Entry 8W9E (electron microscopy, 3.60 A resolution); this record covers chains f and i of the 17 polymer chains in the assembly.

# Chain f
Protein: Histone H4
Source organism: Homo sapiens
UniProtKB: P62805 (H4_HUMAN); residues 0-102 here correspond to UniProt positions 1-103 (UniProt number = residue number + 1)
Amino-acid sequence (103 residues; each row starts with the number of its first residue; numbering starts at 0):
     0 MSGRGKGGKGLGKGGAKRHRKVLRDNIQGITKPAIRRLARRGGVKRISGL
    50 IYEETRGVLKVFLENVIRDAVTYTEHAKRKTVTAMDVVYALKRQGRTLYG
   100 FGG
Unresolved in the structure: 0-20, 102
UniProt features mapped onto this chain:
  - DNA-binding region: Lys16 to Lys20
  - modified residue: Ser1 (N-acetylserine), Arg3 (Asymmetric dimethylarginine), Lys5 (N6-(2-hydroxyisobutyryl)lysine), Lys8 (N6-(2-hydroxyisobutyryl)lysine), Lys12 (N6-(2-hydroxyisobutyryl)lysine), Lys16 (N6-(2-hydroxyisobutyryl)lysine), Lys20 (N6,N6,N6-trimethyllysine), Lys31 (N6-(2-hydroxyisobutyryl)lysine), Lys44 (N6-(2-hydroxyisobutyryl)lysine), Ser47 (Phosphoserine), Tyr51 (Phosphotyrosine), Lys59 (N6-(2-hydroxyisobutyryl)lysine), Lys77 (N6-(2-hydroxyisobutyryl)lysine), Lys79 (N6-(2-hydroxyisobutyryl)lysine), Thr80 (Phosphothreonine), Tyr88 (Phosphotyrosine), Lys91 (N6-(2-hydroxyisobutyryl)lysine)
  - cross-link (Glycyl lysine isopeptide (Lys-Gly)): Lys12 (interchain with G-Cter in SUMO2), Lys20 (interchain with G-Cter in SUMO2), Lys31 (interchain with G-Cter in SUMO2), Lys59 (interchain with G-Cter in SUMO2), Lys79 (interchain with G-Cter in SUMO2), Lys91 (interchain with G-Cter in SUMO2)

# Chain i
Molecule: 5-DNA
Source organism: Homo sapiens
Sequence (147 nucleotides; each row starts with the number of its first residue; numbers below 1 keep their minus sign (DA-73 is residue -73)):
   -73 ATCAATATCCACCTGCAGATACTACCAAAAGTGTATTTGGAAACTGCTCC
   -23 ATCAAAAGGCATGTTCAGCTGGAATCCAGCTGAACATGCCTTTTGATGGA
    27 GCAGTTTCCAAATACACTTTTGGTAGTATCTGCAGGTGGATATTGAT

# Interface between chain f and chain i
Pairs across the interface (10; chain f residue first):
  Arg45(f) with DT7(i), hydrogen bond to the sugar; DG8(i), phosphate contact
  Ile46(f) with DT7(i), sugar contact; DG8(i), hydrogen bond to the phosphate
  Ser47(f) with DT7(i), hydrogen bond to the phosphate
  Gly48(f) with DT7(i), phosphate contact
  Arg78(f) with DC28(i), phosphate contact
  Lys79(f) with DG27(i), salt bridge to the phosphate; DC28(i), hydrogen bond to the phosphate
  Thr80(f) with DC28(i), hydrogen bond to the phosphate
Interface residues without a listed pair, chain f (8 interface residues in all): Lys44

# Summary
8 residues of chain f and 4 residues of chain i are in contact; the contacts include 5 hydrogen bonds and 1
salt bridge. Polar contacts include Arg45(f)-DT7(i), Ile46(f)-DG8(i) and Ser47(f)-DT7(i). Curated annotation
(UniProt) lists a DNA-binding region on chain f.
Chain f is Histone H4 and chain i is 5-DNA, both from Homo sapiens; the structure, Cryo-EM structure of the
Rpd3S-nucleosome complex from budding yeast in State 2, was determined by electron microscopy (same
publication as 8W9C, 8W9D and 8W9F).
